8GXY - chains A and D of the 12 polymer chains in the assembly; structure by electron microscopy, 2.80 A resolution.

[Chain A]
Protein: V-type ATP synthase alpha chain
Source organism: Thermus thermophilus HB8
Notes: EC 7.1.2.2
Reference sequence: Q56403 (VATA_THET8); numbering as in UniProt (aligned over 1-578)
Chain sequence (578 residues; each row starts with the number of its first residue):
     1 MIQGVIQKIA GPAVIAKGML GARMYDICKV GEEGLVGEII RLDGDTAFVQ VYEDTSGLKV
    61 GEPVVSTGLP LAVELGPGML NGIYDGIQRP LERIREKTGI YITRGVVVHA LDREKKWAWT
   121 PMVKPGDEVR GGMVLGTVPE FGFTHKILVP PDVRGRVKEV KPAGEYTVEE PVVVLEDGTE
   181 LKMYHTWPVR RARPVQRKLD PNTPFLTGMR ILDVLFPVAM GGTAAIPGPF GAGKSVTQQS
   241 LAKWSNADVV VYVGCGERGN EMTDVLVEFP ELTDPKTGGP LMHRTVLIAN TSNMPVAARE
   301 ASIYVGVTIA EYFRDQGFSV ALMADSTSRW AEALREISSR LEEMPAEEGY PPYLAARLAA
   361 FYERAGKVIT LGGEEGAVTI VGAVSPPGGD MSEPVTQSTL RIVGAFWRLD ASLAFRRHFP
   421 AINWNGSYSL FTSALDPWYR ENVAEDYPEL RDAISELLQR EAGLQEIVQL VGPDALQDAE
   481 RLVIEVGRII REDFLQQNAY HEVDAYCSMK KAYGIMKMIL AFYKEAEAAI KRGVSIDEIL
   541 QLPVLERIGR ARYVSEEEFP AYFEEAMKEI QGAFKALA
Sequence notes: conflict Ala232 (Ser in Q56403), Ser235 (Thr in Q56403)
What the authors report for this chain:
  - binding site for sulfate ion: Lys234, Ser235

[Chain D]
Protein: V-type ATP synthase beta chain
Source organism: Thermus thermophilus HB8
Reference sequence: Q56404 (VATB_THET8); numbering as in UniProt (aligned over 1-478)
Chain sequence (478 residues; numbered 1 to 478; the number before each row is that of its first residue):
     1 MDLLKKEYTG ITYISGPLLF VENAKDLAYG AIVDIKDGTG RVRGGQVIEV SEEYAVIQVF
    61 EETTGLDLAT TSVSLVEDVA RLGVSKEMLG RRFNGIGKPI DGLPPITPEK RLPITGLPLN
   121 PVARRKPEQF IQTGISTIDV MNTLVRGQKL PIFSGSGLPA NEIAAQIARQ ATVRPDLSGE
   181 GEKEEPFAVV FAAMGITQRE LSYFIQEFER TGALSRSVLF LNKADDPTIE RILTPRMALT
   241 VAEYLAFEHD YHVLVILTDM TNYCEALREI GAAREEIPGR RGYPGYMYTD LATIYERAGV
   301 VEGKKGSVTQ IPILSMPDDD RTHPIPDLTG YITEGQIQLS RELHRKGIYP PIDPLPSLSR
   361 LMNNGVGKGK TREDHKQVSD QLYSAYANGV DIRKLVAIIG EDALTENDRR YLQFADAFER
   421 FFINQGQQNR SIEESLQIAW ALLSMLPQGE LKRISKDHIG KYYGQKLEEI WGAPQALD
Disordered / not traced: 1-4, 475-478
What the authors report for this chain:
  - binding site for sulfate ion: Arg360

[Chain A / chain D interface]
Contacting residue pairs (58):
  Gly21(A) with Asp67(D)
  Ala22(A) with Asp67(D)
  Arg23(A) with Gly65(D); Leu66(D); Asp67(D)
  Met24(A) with Ile14(D), hydrophobic; Thr63(D); Thr64(D); Leu66(D), hydrogen bond (backbone-backbone)
  Tyr25(A) with Thr64(D)
  Arg41(A) with Tyr13(D), hydrogen bond; Ile14(D); Ser15(D), hydrogen bond
  Leu42(A) with Tyr13(D); Ile14(D), hydrogen bond (backbone-backbone); Leu66(D)
  Asp43(A) with Thr12(D); Tyr13(D)
  Gly44(A) with Thr12(D), hydrogen bond (backbone-backbone); Leu68(D)
  Asp200(A) with Ser202(D)
  Met344(A) with Ala272(D); Glu276(D); Ile277(D), hydrophobic
  Glu347(A) with Arg268(D), salt bridge
  Pro352(A) with Glu269(D); Ala272(D), hydrophobic
  Ala355(A) with Glu269(D)
  Ala359(A) with Ala224(D)
  Glu363(A) with Ile196(D); Thr197(D); Gln198(D); Lys223(D), salt bridge; Ala224(D); Asp225(D)
  Gln397(A) with Pro317(D), hydrogen bond (side chain-backbone)
  Arg401(A) with Asn262(D), hydrogen bond; Glu265(D)
  Trp424(A) with Arg345(D)
  Asn425(A) with Arg345(D), hydrogen bond
  Tyr428(A) with Ser156(D); Gly157(D)
  Leu430(A) with Gly157(D); Arg199(D)
  Phe431(A) with Arg199(D)
  Glu456(A) with Arg345(D)
  Gln459(A) with Glu342(D); Arg345(D), hydrogen bond
  Ile467(A) with Lys394(D); Ala397(D), hydrophobic; Ile398(D), hydrophobic
  Ala475(A) with Ile398(D)
  Leu476(A) with Ala397(D)
  Gln477(A) with Val396(D); Ala397(D), hydrogen bond (backbone-backbone); Ile398(D); Gly400(D)
  Glu480(A) with Ala397(D)
Also at the interface, not in a pair above, chain A (43 interface residues in all): Leu20, Ile40, Lys198, Pro345, Ala346, Arg357, Ala360, Ser392, Leu400, Ile402, Ser455, Leu464, Val471
Also at the interface, not in a pair above, chain D (46 interface residues in all): Thr39, Glu62, Ala69, Thr261, Ala273, Glu275, Arg281, Asp318, Arg341, Lys346, Ile399

[In short]
The interface between chain A and chain D involves 43 residues on one side and 46 on the other; the contacts
include 10 hydrogen bonds and 2 salt bridges. Polar contacts include Glu347(A)-Arg268(D), Glu363(A)-Lys223(D)
and Arg41(A)-Tyr13(D). The paper reports a binding site for sulfate ion at Lys234(A), Ser235(A) and Arg360(D).
Chain A is V-type ATP synthase alpha chain and chain D is V-type ATP synthase beta chain, both from Thermus
thermophilus HB8; the structure, 2 sulfate-bound V1EG of V/A-ATPase from Thermus thermophilus, was determined
by electron microscopy (same publication as 8GXU, 8GXW, 8GXX and 8GXZ).
